PDB entry 4HZ9 | X-ray diffraction, 2.40 A resolution | chains A and C of the 3 polymer chains in the assembly

# Chain A
Molecule: Putative cytoplasmic protein
Organism: Ralstonia pickettii
UniProt: C6BHF2 (C6BHF2_RALP1); residue numbers follow UniProt; this construct covers 1-119
Amino-acid sequence (119 residues; numbered 1 to 119; the number before each row is that of its first residue):
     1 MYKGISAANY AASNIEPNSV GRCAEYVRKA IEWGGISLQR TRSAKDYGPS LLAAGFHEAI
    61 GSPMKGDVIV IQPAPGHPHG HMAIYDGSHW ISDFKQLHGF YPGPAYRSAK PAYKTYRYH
Unresolved in the structure: 1

# Chain C
Molecule: Putative periplasmic protein
Organism: Ralstonia pickettii
UniProt: C6BHF3 (C6BHF3_RALP1); numbering as in UniProt (aligned over 23-151)
Amino-acid sequence (150 residues; row label = number of the first residue in the row):
     2 MGSSHHHHHH ENLYFQGHMG SAQAAVSQNS PEAAAISFYT WFIQHDSDQT YPLSEPDIER
    62 YVATDTVGRL RNDYAHAGPP NGVDYFLKVQ DYDSRDWLAH IQVQRALMLG DVAVVPVSFG
   122 SQDPVHVLVF LKRVDATWKI IKIDDTWEYR
Unresolved in the structure: 2-29
Construct notes: expression tag (2-22)

# Interface between chain A and chain C
Pairs across the interface (51; chain A residue first):
  Glu-16(A) / Tyr-52(C)
  Asn-18(A) / Tyr-75(C)  hydrogen bond (side chain-backbone)
  Asn-18(A) / Ala-76(C)
  Ser-19(A) / Tyr-75(C)
  Ser-19(A) / Gly-79(C)
  Ser-19(A) / Pro-80(C)
  Val-20(A) / Tyr-52(C)  hydrophobic
  Val-20(A) / Tyr-75(C)  hydrophobic
  Val-20(A) / Pro-80(C)
  Val-20(A) / Asp-85(C)
  Gly-21(A) / Pro-80(C)
  Gly-21(A) / Gly-83(C)
  Gly-21(A) / Val-84(C)
  Gly-21(A) / Asp-85(C)  hydrogen bond (backbone-backbone)
  Gly-21(A) / Val-90(C)
  Gly-21(A) / Gln-91(C)
  Arg-22(A) / Phe-43(C)
  Arg-22(A) / Asp-47(C)  salt bridge
  Arg-22(A) / Tyr-52(C)
  Arg-22(A) / Asp-85(C)  salt bridge
  Arg-22(A) / Leu-88(C)
  Arg-22(A) / Gln-91(C)
  Arg-22(A) / Tyr-93(C)
  Cys-23(A) / Gln-91(C)
  Ala-24(A) / Gln-91(C)
  Ala-24(A) / Asp-92(C)
  Glu-25(A) / Asp-47(C)
  Glu-25(A) / Gln-91(C)  hydrogen bond (backbone-backbone)
  Glu-25(A) / Asp-92(C)
  Glu-25(A) / Tyr-93(C)
  Arg-28(A) / Asp-92(C)  salt bridge
  Arg-28(A) / Tyr-93(C)
  Arg-40(A) / Tyr-93(C)
  Arg-40(A) / Asp-94(C)  salt bridge
  Thr-41(A) / Asp-92(C)
  Arg-42(A) / Val-90(C)
  Arg-42(A) / Gln-91(C)  hydrogen bond (backbone-backbone)
  Arg-42(A) / Asp-92(C)  hydrogen bond (backbone-backbone)
  Arg-42(A) / Asp-124(C)  salt bridge
  Arg-42(A) / Val-126(C)
  Ser-43(A) / Gln-91(C)
  Ala-44(A) / Gln-91(C)  hydrogen bond (backbone-side chain)
  Tyr-47(A) / Asp-92(C)  hydrogen bond
  Gly-76(A) / Asn-82(C)
  His-77(A) / Asn-82(C)
  Pro-78(A) / Asn-82(C)
  His-79(A) / Asn-82(C)
  His-79(A) / Val-84(C)
  His-79(A) / Gln-91(C)
  His-79(A) / Trp-148(C)
  Gly-80(A) / Gln-91(C)  hydrogen bond (backbone-side chain)
Interface residues without a listed pair, chain A (22 interface residues in all): Lys-29
Interface residues without a listed pair, chain C (24 interface residues in all): Gln-50, Trp-98, Gln-123, Pro-125

# In short
Chain A and chain C form an interface of 22 and 24 residues respectively, with 8 hydrogen bonds and 5 salt
bridges. Among the polar pairs are Arg-22(A)/Asp-47(C), Arg-22(A)/Asp-85(C) and Arg-28(A)/Asp-92(C).
Here chain A is Putative cytoplasmic protein and chain C is Putative periplasmic protein, both from Ralstonia
pickettii. Entry 4HZ9 (Crystal structure of the type VI native effector-immunity complex Tae3-Tai3 from
Ralstonia pickettii) was determined by X-ray diffraction together with 4HZB from the same study.
